7WJ2 - chains A and C of the 3 polymer chains in the assembly; structure by X-ray diffraction, 1.28 A resolution.

[Chain A]
Molecule: MHC class I protein
Source organism: Homo sapiens
UniProtKB: A0A890UPS4 (A0A890UPS4_HUMAN); residues 0-276 here correspond to UniProt positions 24-300 (UniProt number = residue number + 24)
Sequence (277 residues; numbered 0 to 276; the number before each row is that of its first residue; numbering starts at 0):
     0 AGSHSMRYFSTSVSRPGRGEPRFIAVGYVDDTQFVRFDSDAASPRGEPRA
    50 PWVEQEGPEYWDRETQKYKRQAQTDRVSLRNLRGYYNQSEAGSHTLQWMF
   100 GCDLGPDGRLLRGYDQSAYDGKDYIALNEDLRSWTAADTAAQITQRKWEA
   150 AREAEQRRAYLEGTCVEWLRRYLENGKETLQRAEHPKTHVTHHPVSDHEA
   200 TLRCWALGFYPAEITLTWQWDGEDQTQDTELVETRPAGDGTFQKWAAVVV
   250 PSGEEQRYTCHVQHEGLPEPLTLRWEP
Unresolved in the structure: 0
Cystine bridges: Cys101-Cys164, Cys203-Cys259
Sequence notes: conflict Gly1 (Cys25 in A0A890UPS4)
What the authors report for this chain:
  - conformationally variable residues (side-chain flip): Ser9
  - binding site for 8-residue peptide (chain C): Ser9
  - mutagenesis - S9Y: unchanged binding to peptide-induced

[Chain C]
Molecule: 8-residue peptide
Sequence (8 residues; row label = number of the first residue in the row):
     1 LYNTVATL

[Interface between chain A and chain C]
Residue-residue contacts (42; chain A residue first):
  Met5(A) - Leu1(C)
  Tyr7(A) - Leu1(C)  hydrogen bond (side chain-backbone)
  Tyr7(A) - Tyr2(C)  hydrogen bond (side chain-backbone)
  Ser9(A) - Tyr2(C)  hydrogen bond
  Phe22(A) - Tyr2(C)
  Glu63(A) - Leu1(C)
  Glu63(A) - Tyr2(C)  hydrogen bond (side chain-backbone)
  Lys66(A) - Leu1(C)
  Lys66(A) - Tyr2(C)  hydrogen bond (side chain-backbone)
  Lys66(A) - Thr4(C)
  Tyr67(A) - Tyr2(C)  hydrophobic
  Arg69(A) - Thr4(C)
  Gln70(A) - Tyr2(C)
  Gln70(A) - Thr4(C)  hydrogen bond
  Gln70(A) - Val5(C)  hydrogen bond (side chain-backbone)
  Thr73(A) - Val5(C)
  Thr73(A) - Ala6(C)
  Thr73(A) - Thr7(C)
  Ser77(A) - Thr7(C)
  Ser77(A) - Leu8(C)  hydrogen bond (side chain-backbone)
  Asn80(A) - Leu8(C)  hydrogen bond (side chain-backbone)
  Tyr84(A) - Leu8(C)  hydrogen bond (side chain-backbone)
  Leu95(A) - Leu8(C)  hydrophobic
  Trp97(A) - Tyr2(C)
  Trp97(A) - Asn3(C)
  Trp97(A) - Val5(C)  hydrophobic
  Phe99(A) - Tyr2(C)  hydrophobic
  Tyr123(A) - Leu8(C)  hydrophobic
  Thr143(A) - Leu8(C)  hydrogen bond (side chain-backbone)
  Lys146(A) - Thr7(C)
  Lys146(A) - Leu8(C)  hydrogen bond (side chain-backbone)
  Trp147(A) - Ala6(C)
  Trp147(A) - Thr7(C)  hydrogen bond (side chain-backbone)
  Trp147(A) - Leu8(C)  hydrophobic
  Glu152(A) - Val5(C)
  Glu152(A) - Ala6(C)  hydrogen bond (side chain-backbone)
  Arg156(A) - Val5(C)
  Tyr159(A) - Leu1(C)  hydrogen bond (side chain-backbone)
  Tyr159(A) - Asn3(C)
  Thr163(A) - Leu1(C)
  Trp167(A) - Leu1(C)
  Tyr171(A) - Leu1(C)  hydrogen bond (side chain-backbone)
Also at the interface, not in a pair above, chain A (32 interface residues in all): Ala24, Phe33, Tyr59, Val76, Leu81, Ser116
From the paper, about this interface:
  - specific contacts: Ser9(A)-Tyr2(C) (hydrogen bond)

[In short]
32 residues of chain A and 8 residues of chain C are in contact, with 16 hydrogen bonds. Polar contacts
include Tyr7(A)-Leu1(C), Tyr7(A)-Tyr2(C) and Ser9(A)-Tyr2(C). The paper describes a hydrogen bond between
Ser9(A) and Tyr2(C). The paper reports a binding site for 8-residue peptide (chain C) at Ser9(A); S9Y of chain
A leaves binding to peptide-induced unchanged.
Here chain A is MHC class I protein (Homo sapiens) and chain C is an 8-residue peptide. Entry 7WJ2 (Crystal
structure of HLA-C*1402 complexed with 8-mer HIV gag peptide) was determined by X-ray diffraction together
with 7WJ3, 7WT3, 7WT4 and 7WT5 from the same study.
